4JT4 - chains A and B; structure by X-ray diffraction, 2.01 A resolution.

== Chain A (and B) ==
Molecule: Metallophosphoesterase
Source organism: Clostridium thermocellum
Notes: EC 2.7.1.78; chain B of this document is another copy of the same molecule, construct and numbering; everything in this record applies to it too
Reference sequence: A3DJ38 (A3DJ38_CLOTH); numbering as in UniProt (aligned over 1-170)
Amino-acid sequence (171 residues; row label = number of the first residue in the row; numbering starts at 0):
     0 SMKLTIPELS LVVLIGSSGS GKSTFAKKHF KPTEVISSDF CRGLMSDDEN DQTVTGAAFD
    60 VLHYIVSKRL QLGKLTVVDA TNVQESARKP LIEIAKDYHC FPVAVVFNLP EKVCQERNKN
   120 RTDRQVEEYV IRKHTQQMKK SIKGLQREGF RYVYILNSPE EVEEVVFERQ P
Construct notes: expression tag (0); engineered mutation Mse-44 (Val in A3DJ38), Mse-137 (Leu in A3DJ38)
Modified residues: Mse-1 (selenomethionine; parent Met); Mse-44 (selenomethionine; parent Met); Mse-137 (selenomethionine; parent Met)
Bound ions: Mg2+: Ser-22 (together with 2'-deoxyadenosine 5'-triphosphate)
Residues lining bound ligands: 2'-deoxyadenosine 5'-triphosphate (DTP): Ser-16, Ser-17, Gly-18, Ser-19, Gly-20, Lys-21, Ser-22, Thr-23, Asp-78, Thr-80, Arg-116, Arg-120, Asp-122, Arg-123

== How chain A and chain B interact ==
Pairs across the interface - 30 pairs, chain A then chain B:
  Mse-1(A) / Arg-146(B)
  Lys-2(A) / Arg-150(B)  hydrogen bond (backbone-side chain)
  Thr-4(A) / Phe-100(B)
  Thr-4(A) / Arg-150(B)  hydrogen bond
  Thr-4(A) / Tyr-151(B)
  Phe-100(A) / Thr-4(B)
  Phe-100(A) / Gln-169(B)
  Lys-142(A) / Asn-156(B)
  Gln-145(A) / Mse-1(B)
  Gln-145(A) / Tyr-153(B)
  Arg-146(A) / Ser-0(B)
  Arg-146(A) / Mse-1(B)
  Arg-146(A) / Glu-160(B)
  Arg-146(A) / Glu-163(B)  salt bridge
  Arg-150(A) / Lys-2(B)
  Arg-150(A) / Thr-4(B)  hydrogen bond
  Arg-150(A) / Tyr-153(B)
  Arg-150(A) / Glu-167(B)
  Tyr-151(A) / Thr-4(B)
  Tyr-151(A) / Tyr-151(B)  hydrophobic
  Tyr-151(A) / Tyr-153(B)
  Tyr-153(A) / Gln-145(B)
  Tyr-153(A) / Arg-150(B)
  Tyr-153(A) / Tyr-151(B)
  Asn-156(A) / Lys-142(B)  hydrogen bond (side chain-backbone)
  Glu-160(A) / Arg-146(B)
  Glu-163(A) / Arg-146(B)  salt bridge
  Glu-167(A) / Arg-150(B)  salt bridge
  Gln-169(A) / Phe-100(B)
  Gln-169(A) / Pro-170(B)
Interface residues without a listed pair, chain A (19 interface residues in all): Ser-0, Leu-3, Asn-107, Val-152
Interface residues without a listed pair, chain B (19 interface residues in all): Asn-107, Val-152

== Summary ==
The chain A/chain B interface involves 19 residues from each chain, with 4 hydrogen bonds and 3 salt bridges.
Among the polar pairs are Arg-146(A)/Glu-163(B), Glu-167(A)/Arg-150(B) and Lys-2(A)/Arg-150(B). Chain A binds
2'-deoxyadenosine 5'-triphosphate.
Chain A and chain B are both Metallophosphoesterase (Clostridium thermocellum); the structure, Structure of
Clostridium thermocellum polynucleotide kinase bound to dATP, was determined by X-ray diffraction, deposited
together with 4JST, 4JSY and 4JT2.
